PDB entry 5R49 | X-ray diffraction, 1.05 A resolution | chains A and C of the 5 polymer chains in the assembly

[Chain A]
Protein: gamma-chymotrypsin
Source organism: Bos taurus
Notes: EC 3.4.21.1
UniProt: P00766 (CTRA_BOVIN); numbering as in UniProt (aligned over 1-13)
Chain sequence (13 residues; each row starts with the number of its first residue):
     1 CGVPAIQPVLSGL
Unresolved in the structure: 11-13
Ligand contacts: malonate ion (MLI): Cys1, Gly2, Val3

[Chain C]
Protein: gamma-chymotrypsin
Source organism: Bos taurus
Notes: EC 3.4.21.1
UniProt: P00766 (CTRA_BOVIN); residues 149-245 here = UniProt positions 149-245
Chain sequence (97 residues; row label = number of the first residue in the row):
   149 ANTPDRLQQASLPLLSNTNCKKYWGTKIKDAMICAGASGVSSCMGDSGGP
   199 LVCKKNGAWTLVGIVSWGSSTCSTSTPGVYARVTALVNWVQQTLAAN
Cystine bridges: Cys168-Cys182, Cys191-Cys220
UniProt features mapped onto this chain:
  - active site: Ser195 (Charge relay system)

[Interface between chain A and chain C]
Contacting residue pairs (8):
  Gly2(A) with Ala206(C); Trp207(C), hydrogen bond (backbone-backbone)
  Val3(A) with Gly205(C)
  Pro4(A) with Trp207(C)
  Pro8(A) with Trp207(C)
  Val9(A) with Gln157(C), hydrogen bond (backbone-side chain)
  Leu10(A) with Gln157(C); Ser159(C)
Other interface residues (no listed pair), chain A (7 interface residues in all): Cys1
Other interface residues (no listed pair), chain C (6 interface residues in all): Ala158

[In short]
The interface between chain A and chain C involves 7 residues on one side and 6 on the other, with 2 hydrogen
bonds. Polar contacts include Val9(A)-Gln157(C) and Gly2(A)-Trp207(C). Bound to chain A: malonate ion. From
UniProt: active-site residue Ser195(C) on chain C.
Here chain A is gamma-chymotrypsin and chain C is gamma-chymotrypsin, both from Bos taurus. Entry 5R49
(Crystal Structure of gamma-Chymotrypsin at pH 5.6, cryo temperature) was determined by X-ray diffraction.
